PDB entry 9BWV | electron microscopy, 5.10 A resolution (low resolution: residue-level contacts below are approximate; hydrogen-bond / salt-bridge calls are withheld) | chains A and C of the 8 polymer chains in the assembly

Chain A (and C):
Protein: Nucleoprotein
Source organism: Influenza D virus
Notes: chain C of this document is another copy of the same molecule, construct and numbering; everything in this record applies to it too
Reference sequence: K9LG94 (K9LG94_9ORTO); residue numbers follow UniProt; this construct covers 1-552
Chain sequence (552 residues; each row starts with the number of its first residue):
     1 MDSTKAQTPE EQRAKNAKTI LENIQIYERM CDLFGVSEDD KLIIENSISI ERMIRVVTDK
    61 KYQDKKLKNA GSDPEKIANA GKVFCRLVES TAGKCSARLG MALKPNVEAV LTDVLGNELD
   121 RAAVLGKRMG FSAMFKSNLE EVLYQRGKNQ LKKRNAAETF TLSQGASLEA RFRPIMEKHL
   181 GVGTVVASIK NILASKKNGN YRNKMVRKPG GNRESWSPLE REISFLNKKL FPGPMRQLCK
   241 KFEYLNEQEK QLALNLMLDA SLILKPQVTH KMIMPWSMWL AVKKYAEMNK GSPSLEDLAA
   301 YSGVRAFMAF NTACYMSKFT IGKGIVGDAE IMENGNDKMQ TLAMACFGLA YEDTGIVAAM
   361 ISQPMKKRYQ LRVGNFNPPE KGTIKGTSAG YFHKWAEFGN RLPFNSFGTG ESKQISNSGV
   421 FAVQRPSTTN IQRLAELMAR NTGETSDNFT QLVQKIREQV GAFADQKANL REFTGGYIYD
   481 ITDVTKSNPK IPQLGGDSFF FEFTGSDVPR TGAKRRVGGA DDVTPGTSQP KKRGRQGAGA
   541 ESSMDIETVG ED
Unresolved in the structure: 1-7, 497-552

Chain A / chain C interface:
Pairs across the interface (58; chain A residue first):
  Gln145(A) with Glu411(C); Ser412(C)
  Ala157(A) with Glu411(C)
  Thr161(A) with Ser412(C)
  Lys197(A) with Arg213(C)
  Asn255(A) with Asn441(C)
  Leu256(A) with Met438(C)
  Asp259(A) with Leu434(C); Met438(C); Asn441(C)
  Leu262(A) with Ile415(C); Ser416(C); Leu434(C)
  Ile263(A) with Ser416(C); Leu434(C)
  Lys265(A) with Ser416(C); Asn417(C); Ser418(C)
  His270(A) with Val420(C)
  Phe307(A) with Phe421(C)
  Leu349(A) with Phe421(C)
  Ala350(A) with Lys413(C)
  Tyr351(A) with Ser418(C)
  Glu352(A) with Ser418(C); Gly419(C); Val420(C); Phe421(C)
  Asp353(A) with Asn417(C); Ser418(C); Arg425(C); Pro426(C)
  Ile356(A) with Phe421(C); Val423(C); Arg425(C)
  Lys367(A) with Lys413(C); Gln414(C)
  Glu397(A) with Phe421(C); Ala422(C)
  Phe398(A) with Val420(C); Phe421(C)
  Gly399(A) with Val420(C)
  Ala464(A) with Ile431(C)
  Arg471(A) with Val423(C); Gln424(C); Arg425(C)
  Glu472(A) with Ala422(C); Val423(C); Gln424(C)
  Phe473(A) with Ala422(C)
  Gly476(A) with Ala422(C); Val423(C); Gln424(C)
  Tyr477(A) with Ala422(C); Val423(C)
  Ile491(A) with Gln424(C)
  Pro492(A) with Val423(C); Gln424(C)
  Gln493(A) with Pro426(C)
Also at the interface, not in a pair above, chain A (40 interface residues in all): Glu158, Met360, Lys366, Arg368, Ala396, Asn400, Val460, Ile478, Leu494
Also at the interface, not in a pair above, chain C (22 interface residues in all): Leu437

In short:
40 residues of chain A face 22 of chain C across their interface.
Both chains are Nucleoprotein (Influenza D virus). Entry 9BWV (Structure of influenza D RNP, 4xNP local
resconstruction) was determined by electron microscopy, deposited together with 9BWZ, 9BX0, 9BX1, 9BX4 and
9C4H.
